PDB entry 8XUD | X-ray diffraction, 3.49 A resolution | chains B and D of the 10 polymer chains in the assembly

== Chain B ==
Protein: Lipoprotein NlpI
Source organism: Escherichia coli K-12
UniProtKB: P0AFB1 (NLPI_ECOLI); numbering as in UniProt (aligned over 20-294)
Sequence (297 residues; row label = number of the first residue in the row; numbers below 1 keep their minus sign (Met-2 is residue -2)):
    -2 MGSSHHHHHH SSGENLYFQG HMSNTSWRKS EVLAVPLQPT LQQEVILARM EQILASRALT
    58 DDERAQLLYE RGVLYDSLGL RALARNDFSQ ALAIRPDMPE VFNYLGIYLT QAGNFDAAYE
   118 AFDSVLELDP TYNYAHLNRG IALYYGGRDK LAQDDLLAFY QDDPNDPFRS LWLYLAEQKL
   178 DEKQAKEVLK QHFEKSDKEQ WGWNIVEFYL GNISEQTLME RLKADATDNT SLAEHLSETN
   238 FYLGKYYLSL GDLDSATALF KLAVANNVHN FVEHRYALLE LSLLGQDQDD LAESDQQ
Not modelled in the structure: -2 to 24, 289-294
Sequence notes: initiating methionine (-2); expression tag (-1 to 19)

== Chain D ==
Protein: Tail-specific protease
Source organism: Escherichia coli K-12
Notes: EC 3.4.21.102
UniProtKB: P23865 (PRC_ECOLI); residues 1-682 here = UniProt positions 1-682
Sequence (688 residues; numbered 1 to 688; the number before each row is that of its first residue):
     1 MNMFFRLTAL AGLLAIAGQT FAVEDITRAD QIPVLKEETQ HATVSERVTS RFTRSHYRQF
    61 DLDQAFSAKI FDRYLNLLDY SHNVLLASDV EQFAKKKTEL GDELRSGKLD VFYDLYNLAQ
   121 KRRFERYQYA LSVLEKPMDF TGNDTYNLDR SKAPWPKNEA ELNALWDSKV KFDELSLKLT
   181 GKTDKEIRET LTRRYKFAIR RLAQTNSEDV FSLAMTAFAR EIDPHTNYLS PRNTEQFNTE
   241 MSLSLEGIGA VLQMDDDYTV INSMVAGGPA AKSKAISVGD KIVGVGQTGK PMVDVIGWRL
   301 DDVVALIKGP KGSKVRLEIL PAGKGTKTRT VTLTRERIRL EDRAVKMSVK TVGKEKVGVL
   361 DIPGFYVGLT DDVKVQLQKL EKQNVSSVII DLRSNGGGAL TEAVSLSGLF IPAGPIVQVR
   421 DNNGKVREDS DTDGQVFYKG PLVVLVDRFS AAASEIFAAA MQDYGRALVV GEPTFGAGTV
   481 QQYRSLNRIY DQMLRPEWPA LGSVQYTIQK FYRVNGGSTQ RKGVTPDIIM PTGNEETETG
   541 EKFEDNALPW DSIDAATYVK SGDLTAFEPE LLKEHNARIA KDPEFQNIMK DIARFNAMKD
   601 KRNIVSLNYA VREKENNEDD ATRLARLNER FKREGKPELK KLDDLPKDYQ EPDPYLDETV
   661 NIALDLAKLE KARPAEQPAP VKHHHHHH
Not modelled in the structure: 1-24, 676-688
Sequence notes: engineered mutation Ala452 (Ser in P23865), Ala477 (Lys in P23865); expression tag (683-688)

== Chain B / chain D interface ==
Contacting residue pairs (28):
  Leu89(B) with Ile489(D), hydrophobic
  Pro93(B) with Ile489(D), hydrophobic; Tyr490(D); Met493(D)
  Asp94(B) with Met493(D)
  Phe99(B) with Ile489(D), hydrophobic
  Asp113(B) with Ser55(D), hydrogen bond
  Tyr116(B) with Arg54(D)
  Glu117(B) with Arg51(D), salt bridge; Arg488(D), salt bridge
  Asp120(B) with Ser50(D), hydrogen bond; Arg54(D), salt bridge; Arg488(D)
  Ser121(B) with Arg488(D), hydrogen bond; Tyr490(D)
  Glu124(B) with Arg47(D), salt bridge; Arg488(D), salt bridge; Tyr490(D), hydrogen bond
  Leu125(B) with Tyr490(D), hydrophobic; Leu494(D), hydrophobic
  Arg136(B) with Arg54(D)
  Leu140(B) with Arg54(D)
  Arg145(B) with Thr53(D), hydrogen bond (side chain-backbone); Arg54(D), hydrogen bond (side chain-backbone); His56(D); Gln59(D), hydrogen bond; Phe60(D), hydrogen bond (side chain-backbone)
  Leu148(B) with Thr53(D)
Interface residues without a listed pair, chain B (16 interface residues in all): Gly143
Interface residues without a listed pair, chain D (17 interface residues in all): Thr43, Arg58, Asn423

== Summary ==
Chain B and chain D form an interface of 16 and 17 residues respectively, with 8 hydrogen bonds and 5 salt
bridges. Polar contacts include Glu117(B)-Arg51(D), Glu117(B)-Arg488(D) and Asp120(B)-Arg54(D).
Chain B is Lipoprotein NlpI and chain D is Tail-specific protease, both from Escherichia coli K-12; the
structure, Crystal structure of adaptor NlpI in complex with endopeptidase MepS and PDZ-protease Prc, was
determined by X-ray diffraction, deposited together with 8XUP.
